8QEK - chains A and B of the 13 polymer chains in the assembly; structure by electron microscopy, 3.60 A resolution.

== Chain A ==
Protein: Capsid protein
Source organism: Staphylococcus phage 812
Reference sequence: A1YTP2 (A1YTP2_9CAUD); residues 1-142 here = UniProt positions 1-142
Chain sequence (142 residues; each row starts with the number of its first residue):
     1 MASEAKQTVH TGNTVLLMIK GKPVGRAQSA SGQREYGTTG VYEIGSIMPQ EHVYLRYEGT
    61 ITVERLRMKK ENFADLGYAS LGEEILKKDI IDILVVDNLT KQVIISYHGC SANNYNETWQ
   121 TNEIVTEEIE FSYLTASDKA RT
Disordered / not traced: 1, 141-142

== Chain B ==
Protein: Major tail sheath protein
Source organism: Staphylococcus phage 812
Reference sequence: A0A0U1WZ79 (A0A0U1WZ79_9CAUD); residue numbers follow UniProt; this construct covers 1-587
Chain sequence (587 residues; numbered 1 to 587; the number before each row is that of its first residue):
     1 MAVEPFPRRP ITRPHASIEV DTSGIGGSAG SSEKVFCLIG QAEGGEPNTV YELRNYSQAK
    61 RLFRSGELLD AIELAWGSNP NYTAGRILAM RIEDAKPASA EIGGLKITSK IYGNVANNIQ
   121 VGLEKNTLSD SLRLRVIFQD DRFNEVYDNI GNIFTIKYKG EEANATFSVE HDEETQKASR
   181 LVLKVGDQEV KSYDLTGGAY DYTNAIITDI NQLPDFEAKL SPFGDKNLES SKLDKIENAN
   241 IKDKAVYVKA VFGDLEKQTA YNGIVSFEQL NAEGEVPSNV EVEAGEESAT VTATSPIKTI
   301 EPFELTKLKG GTNGEPPATW ADKLDKFAHE GGYYIVPLSS KQSVHAEVAS FVKERSDAGE
   361 PMRAIVGGGF NESKEQLFGR QASLSNPRVS LVANSGTFVM DDGRKNHVPA YMVAVALGGL
   421 ASGLEIGESI TFKPLRVSSL DQIYESIDLD ELNENGIISI EFVRNRTNTF FRIVDDVTTF
   481 NDKSDPVKAE MAVGEANDFL VSELKVQLED QFIGTRTINT SASIIKDFIQ SYLGRKKRDN
   541 EIQDFPAEDV QVIVEGNEAR ISMTVYPIRS FKKISVSLVY KQQTLQA
Disordered / not traced: 1, 94-317, 504-509, 541-544

== Chain A / chain B interface ==
Residue-residue contacts (17):
  M18(A) - N519(B)
  K20(A) - R516(B)
  K20(A) - T517(B)
  G21(A) - T517(B)  hydrogen bond (backbone-side chain)
  G21(A) - I518(B)  hydrogen bond (backbone-backbone)
  G21(A) - N519(B)
  K22(A) - R516(B)  hydrogen bond (side chain-backbone)
  K22(A) - T517(B)  hydrogen bond (backbone-side chain)
  K22(A) - I518(B)
  P23(A) - I518(B)
  L94(A) - I524(B)  hydrophobic
  L94(A) - D527(B)
  K101(A) - S521(B)  hydrogen bond (backbone-side chain)
  K101(A) - S523(B)
  V103(A) - I524(B)  hydrophobic
  S106(A) - D527(B)  hydrogen bond
  K139(A) - D527(B)
Also at the interface, not in a pair above, chain A (12 interface residues in all): D92, Q102
Also at the interface, not in a pair above, chain B (10 interface residues in all): S531, A547

== In short ==
Chain A and chain B form an interface of 12 and 10 residues respectively, with 6 hydrogen bonds. Among the
polar pairs are G21(A)-T517(B), K22(A)-R516(B) and K22(A)-T517(B).
Here chain A is Capsid protein and chain B is Major tail sheath protein, both from Staphylococcus phage 812.
Entry 8QEK (Neck and tail of phage 812 after tail contraction (composite)) was determined by electron
microscopy, deposited together with 8Q01, 8Q1I, 8Q7D, 8QEM, 8QJE, 8QKH, 8R5G and 8R69.
